5UOW - chains A and B of the 6 polymer chains in the assembly; structure by electron microscopy, 4.50 A resolution (low resolution: residue-level contacts below are approximate; hydrogen-bond / salt-bridge calls are withheld).

== Chain A ==
Molecule: N-methyl-D-aspartate receptor subunit NR1-8a
Source organism: Xenopus laevis
Reference sequence: C0KD18 (C0KD18_XENLA); residue numbers follow UniProt; this construct covers 23-836
Sequence (814 residues; numbered 23 to 836; the number before each row is that of its first residue):
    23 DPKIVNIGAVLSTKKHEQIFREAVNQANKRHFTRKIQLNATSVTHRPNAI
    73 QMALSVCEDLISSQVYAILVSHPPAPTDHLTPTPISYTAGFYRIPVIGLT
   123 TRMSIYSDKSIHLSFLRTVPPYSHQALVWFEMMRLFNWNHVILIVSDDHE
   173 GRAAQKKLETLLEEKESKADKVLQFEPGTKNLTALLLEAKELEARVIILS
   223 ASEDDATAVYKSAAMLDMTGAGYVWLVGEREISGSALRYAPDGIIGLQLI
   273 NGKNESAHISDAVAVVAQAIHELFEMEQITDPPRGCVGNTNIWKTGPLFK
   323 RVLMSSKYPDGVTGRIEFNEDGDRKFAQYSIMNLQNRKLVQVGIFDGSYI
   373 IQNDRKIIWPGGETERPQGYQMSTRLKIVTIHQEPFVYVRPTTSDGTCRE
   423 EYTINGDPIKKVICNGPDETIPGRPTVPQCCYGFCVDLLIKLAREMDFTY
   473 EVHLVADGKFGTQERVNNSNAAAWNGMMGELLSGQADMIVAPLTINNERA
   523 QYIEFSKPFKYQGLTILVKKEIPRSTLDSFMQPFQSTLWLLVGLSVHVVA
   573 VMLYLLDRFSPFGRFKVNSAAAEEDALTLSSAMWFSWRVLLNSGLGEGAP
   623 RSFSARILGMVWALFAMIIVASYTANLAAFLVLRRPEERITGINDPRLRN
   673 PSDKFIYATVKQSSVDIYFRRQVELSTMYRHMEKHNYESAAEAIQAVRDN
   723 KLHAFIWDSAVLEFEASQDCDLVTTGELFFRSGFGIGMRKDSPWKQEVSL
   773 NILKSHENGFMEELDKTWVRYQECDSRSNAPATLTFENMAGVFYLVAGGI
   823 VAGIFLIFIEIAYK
Unresolved in the structure: 583-599
Cystine bridges: C79-C308, C420-C452, C436-C453, C742-C796
Covalently attached groups: N-acetylglucosamine (NAG) linked to N61, N203, N276; covalent link Y679-I728
Sequence notes: conflict Q300 (Asn in C0KD18), Q350 (Asn in C0KD18), D368 (Asn in C0KD18), D440 (Asn in C0KD18), D469 (Asn in C0KD18), A493 (Lys in C0KD18), A494 (Lys in C0KD18), A495 (Glu in C0KD18), A592 (Glu in C0KD18), A593 (Glu in C0KD18), A594 (Glu in C0KD18), R610 (Gly in C0KD18), L617 (Ile in C0KD18), L636 (Gly in C0KD18), R656 (Asp in C0KD18), D741 (Lys in C0KD18), E769 (Asn in C0KD18), Y816 (Met in C0KD18)

== Chain B ==
Molecule: N-methyl-D-aspartate receptor subunit NR2A
Source organism: Xenopus laevis
Reference sequence: B7ZSK1 (B7ZSK1_XENLA); aligned to UniProt positions 1-830 over residues 1-830 (the alignment contains insertions or deletions, so no single offset holds)
Sequence (832 residues; row label = number of the first residue in the row):
     1 MGMFVLLLYTFLYAGDLGHGAEKSFPVLNIAVILGRTRYITERDIRSLWT
    51 RDMSLDFDVNVVTLLVQQTDPKSIITHVCDLMSGTKIHGVVFGDDTDQEA
   101 IAQILDFVSSQTFIPILGIHGGSSMIMADKDEMSTFFQFGASIKQQATVM
   151 LNIMEEYDWHVFSVITSNFPGYRDFISFIKTTVDNSFVGWEVQNYITLDT
   201 SYTDAQTLTQLKKIHSSVILLYCSKDEATYIFEEARSLGLMGYGFVWIVP
   251 SLVTGNTDIIPYEFPSGLVSVSYDDWDYGIEARVRDGLGIITTAASAMLE
   301 KHSVIPEAKTSCYGQNERNDPPLHTLHNFMINVTWDGKDLSFTEDGYQAN
   351 PKLVVLLLNMEREWEKVGKWEAKSLNMKYPVWPRIDSDHDDNHLSIVTLE
   401 EAPFVIVENIDYLTGTCVRNTVPCRKYFRLANSTTEGTSVKKCCKGFCID
   451 ILKKLSKTVKFTYDLYLVTNGKHGKKIKNVWNGMIGEVVYKRAVMAVGSL
   501 TINEERSVAVDFSVPFVETGISVMVSRSAGTVSPSAFLEPFSASVWVMMF
   551 VMLLLVSAMAVFIFEYFSPVGYNRNLAQGKDPHGPSFTIGKAVWLLWGLV
   601 FNNSLPVQNPKGTTSKIIVSIWAFFAVIFLASYTANLAAFMIQRRFVDQV
   651 TGLSDNKFQRPHDYSPPFRFGTVPQGSTERNIRNNYPDMHQYMVKFHQKG
   701 VQDALVSLKTGKLDAFIYDAAVLNYMAGRDEGCKLVTIGSGYIFATTGYG
   751 IALQKGSRWKRPIDLALLQFVGDGEMEELEKLWLTGICHTEKNEVMSSQL
   801 DIDNMAGVFYMLAAAMALSLITFVWEHLFYKE
Unresolved in the structure: 1-24, 571-582, 832
Cystine bridges: C79-C312, C417-C443, C424-C444, C733-C788
Covalently attached groups: covalent link M154-D158
Sequence notes: conflict Q67 (Asn in B7ZSK1), A372 (Asn in B7ZSK1), A431 (Asn435 in B7ZSK1), A529 (Asn533 in B7ZSK1), L605 (Val609 in B7ZSK1), R644 (Glu648 in B7ZSK1), R645 (Glu649 in B7ZSK1), Q675 (Asn679 in B7ZSK1); expression tag (831-832)
Small-molecule neighbours:
  - glycine (BMK; (5S,10R)-5-methyl-10,11-dihydro-5H-5,10-epiminodibenzo[a,d][7]annulene): L630, A631, T634
  - glutamic acid (GLU): H473, S499, L500, T501, G676, S677, T678, E679, D719
UniProt features mapped onto this chain:
  - binding site (Zn(2+)): H120, D258, D274
  - glycosylation: N332 (N-linked (GlcNAc...) asparagine)

== Interface between chain A and chain B ==
Pairs across the interface (80; chain A residue first):
  P69(A) with G314(B); Q315(B)
  N70(A) with G314(B)
  A71(A) with Q111(B); G314(B)
  I72(A) with Q111(B)
  Q73(A) with C312(B)
  C79(A) with K72(B)
  T105(A) with F107(B)
  P106(A) with F107(B)
  Y109(A) with F107(B); D131(B)
  F113(A) with A100(B); I101(B)
  K131(A) with Y172(B)
  I133(A) with A128(B)
  C308(A) with K72(B)
  N311(A) with T69(B)
  T312(A) with Q98(B)
  P319(A) with T200(B)
  L320(A) with S201(B)
  R323(A) with Y202(B)
  D550(A) with S798(B)
  M553(A) with S798(B)
  Q554(A) with S797(B); S798(B); Q799(B); L800(B)
  Q557(A) with S798(B); Q799(B)
  S558(A) with Q799(B); I802(B); M805(B)
  L560(A) with I802(B); M805(B); F809(B)
  M574(A) with M816(B); S819(B); L820(B)
  L577(A) with L820(B); F823(B)
  L578(A) with S819(B); F823(B)
  R580(A) with F823(B)
  F581(A) with E826(B)
  S582(A) with E826(B)
  N614(A) with S604(B)
  G616(A) with P606(B)
  G620(A) with W594(B)
  A621(A) with W594(B)
  F625(A) with G590(B)
  S626(A) with T822(B)
  L630(A) with A815(B); M816(B); S819(B)
  M632(A) with W597(B)
  V633(A) with L812(B); A815(B)
  W634(A) with L812(B); M816(B)
  F637(A) with F537(B); V808(B); M811(B); L812(B)
  M639(A) with F601(B); N602(B)
  I640(A) with Y633(B)
  A643(A) with Y633(B); L637(B)
  S644(A) with L637(B)
  A647(A) with L637(B)
  N648(A) with L800(B)
  A651(A) with M796(B)
  F652(A) with M796(B)
  V654(A) with M641(B)
  P668(A) with T785(B); G786(B)
  N672(A) with W783(B)
  V695(A) with N420(B)
  S698(A) with N420(B)
Other interface residues (no listed pair), chain A (70 interface residues in all): L76, S132, V309, N313, K316, S491, N492, P555, W561, V564, V611, L617, G618, R628, R692, E696
Other interface residues (no listed pair), chain B (63 interface residues in all): D70, P71, T76, P170, T181, S186, D226, S311, V418, R419, K591, L630, I787, A806

== Summary ==
The interface between chain A and chain B involves 70 residues on one side and 63 on the other. Bound to chain
B: glutamic acid and glycine. N-acetylglucosamine is covalently linked to N61(A), N203(A) and N276(A).
Chain A is N-methyl-D-aspartate receptor subunit NR1-8a and chain B is N-methyl-D-aspartate receptor subunit
NR2A, both from Xenopus laevis; the structure, Triheteromeric NMDA receptor GluN1/GluN2A/GluN2B in complex
with glycine, glutamate, MK-801 and a GluN2B-specific Fab, at pH ..., was determined by electron microscopy.
